Entry 5VOI (X-ray diffraction, 2.80 A resolution); this record covers chains C and D of the 8 polymer chains in the assembly.

Chain C:
Protein: DNA-directed RNA polymerase subunit beta
Organism: Thermus thermophilus (strain HB8 / ATCC 27634 / DSM 579)
Notes: EC 2.7.7.6
UniProtKB: Q8RQE9 (RPOB_THET8); residue numbers follow UniProt; this construct covers 1-1119
Amino-acid sequence (1119 residues; each row starts with the number of its first residue):
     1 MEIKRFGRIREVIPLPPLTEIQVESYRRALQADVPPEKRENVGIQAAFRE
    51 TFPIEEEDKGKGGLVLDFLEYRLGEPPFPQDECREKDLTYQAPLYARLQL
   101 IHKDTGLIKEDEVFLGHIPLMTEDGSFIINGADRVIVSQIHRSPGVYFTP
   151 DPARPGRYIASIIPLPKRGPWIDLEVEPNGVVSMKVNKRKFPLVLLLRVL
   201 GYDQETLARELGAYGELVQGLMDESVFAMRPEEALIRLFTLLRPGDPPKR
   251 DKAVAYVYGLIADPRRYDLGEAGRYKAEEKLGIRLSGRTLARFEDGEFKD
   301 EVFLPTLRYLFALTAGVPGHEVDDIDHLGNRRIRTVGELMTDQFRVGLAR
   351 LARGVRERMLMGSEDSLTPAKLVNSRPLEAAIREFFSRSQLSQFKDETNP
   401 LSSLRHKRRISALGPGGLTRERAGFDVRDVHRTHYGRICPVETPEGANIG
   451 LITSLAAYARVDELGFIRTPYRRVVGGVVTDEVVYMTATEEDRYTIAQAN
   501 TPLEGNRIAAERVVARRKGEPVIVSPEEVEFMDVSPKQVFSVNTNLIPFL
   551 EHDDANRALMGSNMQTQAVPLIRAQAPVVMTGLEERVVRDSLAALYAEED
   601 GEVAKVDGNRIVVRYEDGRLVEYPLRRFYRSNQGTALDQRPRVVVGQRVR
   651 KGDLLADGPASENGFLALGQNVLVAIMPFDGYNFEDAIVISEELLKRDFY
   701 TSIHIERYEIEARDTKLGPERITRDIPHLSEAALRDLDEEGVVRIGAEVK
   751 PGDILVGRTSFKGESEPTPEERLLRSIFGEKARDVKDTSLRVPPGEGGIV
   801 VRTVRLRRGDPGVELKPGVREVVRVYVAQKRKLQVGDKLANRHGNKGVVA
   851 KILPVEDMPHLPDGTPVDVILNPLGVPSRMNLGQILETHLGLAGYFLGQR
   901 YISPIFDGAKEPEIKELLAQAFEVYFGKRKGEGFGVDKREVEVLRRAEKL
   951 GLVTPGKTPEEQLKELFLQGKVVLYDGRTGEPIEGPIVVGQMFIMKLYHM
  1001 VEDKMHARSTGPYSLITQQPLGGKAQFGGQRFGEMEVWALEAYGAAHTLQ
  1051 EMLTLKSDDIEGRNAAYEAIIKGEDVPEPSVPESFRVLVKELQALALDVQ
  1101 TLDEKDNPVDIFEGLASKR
Disordered / not traced: 57-63, 1119
Reported in the primary citation:
  - binding site for PyrG promoter: Arg422

Chain D:
Protein: DNA-directed RNA polymerase subunit beta'
Organism: Thermus thermophilus (strain HB8 / ATCC 27634 / DSM 579)
Notes: EC 2.7.7.6
UniProtKB: Q8RQE8 (RPOC_THET8); numbering as in UniProt (aligned over 1-1524)
Amino-acid sequence (1524 residues; each row starts with the number of its first residue):
     1 MKKEVRKVRIALASPEKIRSWSYGEVEKPETINYRTLKPERDGLFDERIF
    51 GPIKDYECACGKYKRQRFEGKVCERCGVEVTKSIVRRYRMGHIELATPAA
   101 HIWFVKDVPSKIGTLLDLSATELEQVLYFSKYIVLDPKGAILNGVPVEKR
   151 QLLTDEEYRELRYGKQETYPLPPGVDALVKDGEEVVKGQELAPGVVSRLD
   201 GVALYRFPRRVRVEYVKKERAGLRLPLAAWVEKEAYKPGEILAELPEPYL
   251 FRAEEEGVVELKELEEGAFLVLRREDEPVATYFLPVGMTPLVVHGEIVEK
   301 GQPLAEAKGLLRMPRQVRAAQVEAEEEGETVYLTLFLEWTEPKDYRVQPH
   351 MNVVVPEGARVEAGDKIVAAIDPEEEVIAEAEGVVHLHEPASILVVKARV
   401 YPFEDDVEVSTGDRVAPGDVLADGGKVKSDVYGRVEVDLVRNVVRVVESY
   451 DIDARMGAEAIQQLLKELDLEALEKELLEEMKHPSRARRAKARKRLEVVR
   501 AFLDSGNRPEWMILEAVPVLPPDLRPMVQVDGGRFATSDLNDLYRRLINR
   551 NNRLKKLLAQGAPEIIIRNEKRMLQEAVDALLDNGRRGAPVTNPGSDRPL
   601 RSLTDILSGKQGRFRQNLLGKRVDYSGRSVIVVGPQLKLHQCGLPKRMAL
   651 ELFKPFLLKKMEEKGIAPNVKAARRMLERQRDIKDEVWDALEEVIHGKVV
   701 LLNRAPTLHRLGIQAFQPVLVEGQSIQLHPLVCEAFNADFDGDQMAVHVP
   751 LSSFAQAEARIQMLSAHNLLSPASGEPLAKPSRDIILGLYYITQVRKEKK
   801 GAGLEFATPEEALAAHERGEVALNAPIKVAGRETSVGRLKYVFANPDEAL
   851 LAVAHGIVDLQDVVTVRYMGKRLETSPGRILFARIVAEAVEDEKVAWELI
   901 QLDVPQEKNSLKDLVYQAFLRLGMEKTARLLDALKYYGFTFSTTSGITIG
   951 IDDAVIPEEKKQYLEEADRKLLQIEQAYEMGFLTDRERYDQILQLWTETT
  1001 EKVTQAVFKNFEENYPFNPLYVMAQSGARGNPQQIRQLCGLRGLMQKPSG
  1051 ETFEVPVRSSFREGLTVLEYFISSHGARKGGADTALRTADSGYLTRKLVD
  1101 VTHEIVVREADCGTTNYISVPLFQPDEVTRSLRLRKRADIEAGLYGRVLA
  1151 REVEVLGVRLEEGRYLSMDDVHLLIKAAEAGEIQEVPVRSPLTCQTRYGV
  1201 CQKCYGYDLSMARPVSIGEAVGIVAAQSIGEPGTQLTMRTFHTGGVAGAA
  1251 DITQGLPRVIELFEARRPKAKAVISEIDGVVRIEETEEKLSVFVESEGFS
  1301 KEYKLPKEARLLVKDGDYVEAGQPLTRGAIDPHQLLEAKGPEAVERYLVE
  1351 EIQKVYRAQGVKLHDKHIEIVVRQMMKYVEVTDPGDSRLLEGQVLEKWDV
  1401 EALNERLIAEGKTPVAWKPLLMGVTKSALSTKSWLSAASFQNTTHVLTEA
  1451 AIAGKKDELIGLKENVILGRLIPAGTGSDFVRFTQVVDQKTLKAIEEARK
  1501 EAVEAKERPAARRGVKREQPGKQA
Disordered / not traced: 1-2, 1239-1252, 1503-1524
Metal / ion sites: Zn2+ site 1: Cys58, Cys60, Cys73; Mg2+ site 1: Asp739, Asp741, Asp743; Mg2+ site 2 near Lys840 (its only coordinating residue here); Zn2+ site 2: Cys1112, Cys1194, Cys1201, Cys1204

Chain C / chain D interface:
Contacting residue pairs (398):
  Ala423(C) with Leu1086(D)
  Phe425(C) with Lys1079(D); Asp1083(D); Leu1086(D), hydrophobic
  Arg428(C) with Arg1078(D), hydrogen bond (backbone-side chain); Leu1086(D)
  Asp429(C) with Pro1048(D); Arg1078(D); Lys1079(D)
  Val430(C) with Pro1048(D); Ser1074(D); His1075(D), hydrogen bond (backbone-side chain); Arg1078(D)
  His431(C) with Phe1071(D)
  Arg432(C) with Phe1071(D)
  Tyr435(C) with Val1067(D); Phe1071(D), hydrophobic
  Cys439(C) with Arg1078(D)
  Pro440(C) with Ser1074(D); Arg1078(D), hydrogen bond (backbone-side chain)
  Thr443(C) with Arg1078(D)
  Gly446(C) with Ala1085(D)
  Ile449(C) with Arg1078(D); Gly1081(D); Ala1082(D), hydrophobic; Ala1085(D), hydrophobic
  Gly450(C) with Arg1078(D)
  Gln498(C) with Val1067(D); Leu1068(D)
  Arg516(C) with Leu1068(D)
  Glu520(C) with Lys1047(D), salt bridge
  Pro521(C) with Val1055(D), hydrophobic; Leu1068(D), hydrophobic
  Pro536(C) with Val1067(D), hydrophobic
  Val539(C) with Phe1071(D), hydrophobic
  Phe540(C) with Tyr1070(D), hydrophobic
  Leu550(C) with Tyr1070(D)
  Glu551(C) with Gly1064(D); Leu1065(D), hydrogen bond (backbone-backbone)
  His552(C) with Phe1061(D), hydrogen bond (side chain-backbone); Arg1062(D), hydrogen bond (side chain-backbone); Glu1063(D); Gly1064(D)
  Asp553(C) with Phe1061(D); Tyr1070(D), hydrogen bond (backbone-side chain)
  Asp554(C) with Arg1042(D), salt bridge; Phe1061(D); Tyr1070(D)
  Ala555(C) with Tyr1070(D)
  Asn556(C) with Ala1077(D)
  Ala558(C) with Tyr1070(D)
  Ile676(C) with Ile947(D); Thr948(D), hydrogen bond (backbone-side chain)
  Met677(C) with Thr943(D); Ile947(D)
  Pro678(C) with Asp784(D); Ser942(D); Thr943(D); Ile947(D)
  Phe679(C) with Thr943(D)
  Asp680(C) with Pro635(D); Phe939(D); Thr940(D); Thr943(D)
  Gly681(C) with Val633(D); Pro635(D); Phe939(D)
  Tyr682(C) with Val633(D); Pro635(D)
  Phe684(C) with Val633(D), hydrophobic; Pro730(D), hydrophobic; Phe740(D); Ser782(D); Arg783(D); Asp784(D); Phe939(D), hydrophobic
  Glu685(C) with Asp739(D); Phe740(D), hydrogen bond (backbone-backbone); Arg783(D), salt bridge; Arg1029(D), salt bridge
  Asp686(C) with Asp739(D); Phe740(D)
  Ala687(C) with Val633(D), hydrophobic; Phe740(D)
  Arg713(C) with Gln529(D); Gly532(D); Gly533(D)
  Lys716(C) with Arg35(D), hydrogen bond (side chain-backbone); Leu37(D)
  Glu748(C) with Arg681(D)
  Lys750(C) with Arg681(D)
  Pro751(C) with Gln680(D), hydrogen bond (backbone-backbone)
  Asp753(C) with Arg679(D), salt bridge; Arg681(D), salt bridge
  Glu764(C) with Lys54(D)
  Glu766(C) with Lys64(D)
  Pro767(C) with Arg65(D), hydrogen bond (backbone-side chain)
  Pro769(C) with Arg65(D)
  Gln834(C) with Gln724(D), hydrogen bond
  Val835(C) with Val632(D), hydrophobic; Ser725(D), hydrogen bond (backbone-side chain)
  Gly836(C) with Val630(D); Ser725(D), hydrogen bond (backbone-side chain)
  Lys838(C) with Asp741(D)
  Lys846(C) with Asp741(D)
  Gly847(C) with Phe740(D)
  Val848(C) with Val630(D), hydrophobic; Ile631(D); Val632(D), hydrophobic; Phe740(D), hydrogen bond (backbone-backbone); Gly742(D)
  Val849(C) with Val632(D)
  Ala850(C) with Val632(D), hydrophobic; Val633(D), hydrophobic
  Asn872(C) with Asp784(D), hydrogen bond
  Pro873(C) with Ile947(D); Ile949(D)
  Leu874(C) with Arg783(D); Asp784(D); Met1023(D), hydrophobic; Arg1029(D), hydrogen bond (backbone-side chain)
  Val876(C) with Ile949(D), hydrophobic
  Pro877(C) with Ile949(D); Leu1020(D), hydrophobic; Met1023(D), hydrophobic
  Ser878(C) with Arg1029(D), hydrogen bond; Gln1034(D)
  Arg879(C) with Arg1029(D)
  Met880(C) with Gln1037(D); Leu1038(D), hydrophobic; Phe1061(D), hydrophobic
  Leu882(C) with Leu1038(D), hydrophobic; Arg1062(D)
  Ile885(C) with Ile949(D); Gly950(D); Ile951(D)
  Leu886(C) with Ile951(D), hydrophobic
  His889(C) with Gly950(D); Ile951(D), hydrogen bond (side chain-backbone)
  Phe906(C) with Leu1065(D); Thr1066(D); Val1067(D); Tyr1070(D), hydrophobic
  Glu911(C) with Ile951(D); Arg1062(D), salt bridge
  Lys915(C) with Asp952(D), salt bridge
  Arg945(C) with Asp859(D), salt bridge
  Arg946(C) with Tyr791(D), hydrogen bond; Arg796(D); Asp859(D), salt bridge; Gln861(D), hydrogen bond
  Lys949(C) with Arg796(D); Glu798(D), salt bridge
  Leu950(C) with Tyr1015(D); Phe1017(D), hydrophobic
  Gln969(C) with Asp952(D)
  Lys971(C) with Thr948(D); Asp953(D), salt bridge
  Ile983(C) with Thr943(D); Thr944(D); Gly946(D)
  Glu984(C) with Tyr791(D), hydrogen bond; Thr944(D), hydrogen bond (backbone-backbone); Ser945(D)
  Gly985(C) with Gly946(D)
  Pro986(C) with Thr948(D)
  Val988(C) with Thr948(D), hydrogen bond (backbone-side chain); Ile949(D); Gly950(D)
  Val1001(C) with Ser629(D); Val630(D), hydrophobic; Ser725(D)
  Glu1002(C) with Gln724(D)
  Lys1004(C) with Arg628(D); Gln744(D)
  Met1005(C) with Arg628(D); Ser629(D); Met648(D), hydrophobic; Gln724(D)
  His1006(C) with Gly627(D); Arg628(D), hydrogen bond (backbone-backbone); Met648(D)
  Ala1007(C) with Ser626(D); Gly627(D); Met648(D); Glu651(D); Leu652(D), hydrophobic
  Arg1008(C) with Asp624(D), salt bridge; Tyr625(D), hydrogen bond (backbone-backbone); Ser626(D), hydrogen bond (backbone-backbone); Glu651(D)
  Ser1009(C) with Asp624(D); Tyr625(D), hydrogen bond (backbone-backbone); Glu651(D), hydrogen bond; Lys654(D)
  Thr1010(C) with Asp624(D)
  Tyr1013(C) with Asp624(D), hydrogen bond
  Leu1015(C) with Arg87(D), hydrogen bond (backbone-side chain); Val528(D), hydrophobic
  Ile1016(C) with Arg87(D), hydrogen bond (backbone-side chain); Leu524(D); Arg613(D)
  Thr1017(C) with Arg613(D); Asn617(D)
  Gln1018(C) with Arg87(D)
  Gln1019(C) with Asn617(D), hydrogen bond (side chain-backbone); Lys621(D)
  Pro1020(C) with Arg622(D); Val623(D); Asp624(D)
  Leu1021(C) with Arg622(D)
  Gly1022(C) with Arg622(D)
  Phe1027(C) with Glu651(D)
  Gly1029(C) with Arg622(D), hydrogen bond (backbone-side chain); Val623(D); Ser626(D)
  Gln1030(C) with Arg622(D); Val623(D), hydrogen bond (backbone-backbone); Ser626(D), hydrogen bond (backbone-side chain); Gly627(D); Arg628(D), hydrogen bond; His748(D)
  Arg1031(C) with Arg615(D), hydrogen bond (side chain-backbone); Gln616(D), hydrogen bond (side chain-backbone); Gly620(D); Lys621(D); Arg622(D)
  Phe1032(C) with Gly620(D); Lys621(D), hydrogen bond (backbone-backbone); Ile713(D), hydrophobic; His748(D)
  Glu1034(C) with Arg615(D), salt bridge; Leu619(D); Arg1096(D), salt bridge
  Met1035(C) with Thr707(D)
  Glu1036(C) with Asn703(D); Thr707(D), hydrogen bond; Ile713(D)
  Val1037(C) with Leu619(D)
  Trp1038(C) with Arg1096(D); Val1099(D); Ile1223(D); Gln1227(D)
  Ala1039(C) with Thr707(D); Ile713(D), hydrophobic; Gln1227(D)
  Leu1040(C) with Met763(D), hydrophobic
  Glu1041(C) with Ala1220(D); Ile1223(D); Leu1462(D); Val1466(D); Ile1472(D)
  Ala1042(C) with Arg710(D), hydrogen bond (backbone-side chain); Ile1223(D), hydrophobic; Val1224(D), hydrophobic; Gln1227(D)
  Tyr1043(C) with Arg710(D), hydrogen bond (side chain-backbone); Leu711(D); Ile713(D), hydrogen bond (side chain-backbone); Gln714(D); Gln762(D), hydrogen bond (backbone-side chain); Met763(D), hydrophobic; Asn768(D)
  Gly1044(C) with Gln762(D), hydrogen bond (backbone-side chain); Gly1475(D); Thr1476(D), hydrogen bond (backbone-backbone)
  Ala1045(C) with Glu758(D); Gln762(D); Met763(D), hydrophobic
  Ala1046(C) with Glu758(D), hydrogen bond (backbone-side chain); Leu1471(D); Ile1472(D), hydrophobic; Ala1474(D); Thr1476(D), hydrogen bond (backbone-side chain); Gly1477(D)
  His1047(C) with Phe754(D); Glu758(D), salt bridge; Leu1471(D); Thr1476(D)
  Thr1048(C) with Leu701(D); Ala755(D), hydrogen bond (side chain-backbone); Glu758(D), hydrogen bond
  Leu1049(C) with Ile1472(D), hydrophobic
  Gln1050(C) with Gly1469(D), hydrogen bond (side chain-backbone); Arg1470(D); Leu1471(D)
  Glu1051(C) with Pro750(D); Leu751(D), hydrogen bond (side chain-backbone); Ser752(D), hydrogen bond (side chain-backbone); Ala755(D)
  Met1052(C) with Lys621(D); Val623(D)
  Leu1053(C) with Lys621(D); Val1466(D)
  Thr1054(C) with Gly1469(D)
  Lys1056(C) with Arg622(D); Val623(D); Asp624(D), hydrogen bond (backbone-backbone); Tyr625(D); Val749(D), hydrogen bond (side chain-backbone); Pro750(D)
  Ser1057(C) with Lys621(D); Arg622(D), hydrogen bond (side chain-backbone)
  Asp1058(C) with Lys621(D)
  Tyr1067(C) with Tyr625(D); Pro655(D), hydrophobic; Leu658(D); Arg674(D), hydrogen bond
  Ile1070(C) with Pro655(D), hydrophobic; Phe656(D); Lys659(D)
  Ile1071(C) with Pro655(D), hydrophobic; Lys659(D); Val670(D)
  Asp1075(C) with Ser752(D); Ser753(D), hydrogen bond
  Val1076(C) with Ser752(D)
  Pro1082(C) with Leu1468(D); Gly1469(D)
  Glu1083(C) with Arg87(D), salt bridge; Tyr88(D), hydrogen bond
  Ser1084(C) with Leu618(D)
  Phe1085(C) with Leu618(D); Leu1468(D), hydrophobic
  Arg1086(C) with Tyr88(D)
  Val1087(C) with Arg87(D); Leu524(D), hydrophobic; Arg613(D)
  Leu1088(C) with Leu607(D), hydrophobic; Phe614(D), hydrophobic; Leu618(D), hydrophobic
  Lys1090(C) with Arg87(D); Tyr88(D), hydrogen bond (side chain-backbone); Met90(D); Leu520(D); Leu524(D)
  Glu1091(C) with Leu520(D); Ile606(D); Arg613(D), salt bridge
  Leu1092(C) with Leu607(D), hydrophobic; Leu1447(D), hydrophobic
  Gln1093(C) with Trp21(D); Met90(D); Pro518(D)
  Ala1094(C) with Met90(D); Pro518(D), hydrophobic; Leu520(D), hydrophobic; Leu582(D); Leu603(D)
  Leu1095(C) with His101(D), hydrogen bond (backbone-side chain); Trp103(D), hydrophobic; Leu603(D), hydrophobic; Leu607(D), hydrophobic
  Ala1096(C) with Ala13(D), hydrogen bond (backbone-backbone); His101(D); Leu514(D), hydrophobic
  Leu1097(C) with Ala11(D); Trp21(D); Trp103(D), hydrophobic; Ala1451(D), hydrophobic
  Asp1098(C) with Arg9(D); Ile10(D); Ala11(D), hydrogen bond (backbone-backbone); Lys17(D); Trp21(D)
  Val1099(C) with Val8(D), hydrophobic; Arg9(D); Ile10(D), hydrophobic
  Gln1100(C) with Lys7(D); Val8(D); Arg9(D), hydrogen bond (backbone-backbone)
  Thr1101(C) with Val5(D); Lys7(D)
  Leu1102(C) with Val5(D); Arg6(D), hydrogen bond (backbone-backbone); Lys7(D), hydrogen bond (backbone-backbone); Arg9(D)
  Asp1103(C) with Glu4(D); Lys7(D)
  Glu1104(C) with Lys3(D), salt bridge; Glu4(D); Arg6(D); Lys7(D)
  Asp1106(C) with Lys7(D), salt bridge; Lys1456(D), salt bridge
  Val1109(C) with Val5(D), hydrophobic
  Phe1112(C) with Tyr88(D), hydrophobic
  Leu1115(C) with Tyr23(D); Ile84(D), hydrophobic; Val85(D), hydrophobic; Arg89(D), hydrogen bond (backbone-side chain)
  Ala1116(C) with Tyr23(D); Tyr88(D), hydrophobic
  Ser1117(C) with Tyr23(D), hydrogen bond (backbone-side chain)
  Lys1118(C) with Arg19(D); Ser20(D), hydrogen bond (side chain-backbone); Ser22(D), hydrogen bond (side chain-backbone); Tyr23(D)
Interface residues without a listed pair, chain C (186 interface residues in all): Gly424, His434, Val441, Ala447, Val514, Ala515, Ala732, Ala733, Gly752, Thr768, Arg772, Gly951, Leu968, Arg978, Ile987, Gly1011, Gly1033, Leu1055, Lys1072, Gly1073
Interface residues without a listed pair, chain D (204 interface residues in all): Leu12, Ile18, Thr36, Glu57, Lys82, Phe104, Pro521, Asp523, Pro526, Asp531, Tyr544, Thr604, Gln636, Pro645, Arg647, Glu678, Leu708, His709, Cys733, Ala746, Leu787, Ala1028, Phe1053, Thr1095, Met1238, Trp1434, Ile1467

In short:
The interface between chain C and chain D involves 186 residues on one side and 204 on the other, with 72
hydrogen bonds and 21 salt bridges. Polar contacts include Glu520(C)-Lys1047(D), Asp554(C)-Arg1042(D) and
Glu685(C)-Arg783(D). Cys58(D), Cys60(D) and Cys73(D) form the Zn2+ site 1. From the paper: a binding site for
PyrG promoter at Arg422(C).
Here chain C is DNA-directed RNA polymerase subunit beta and chain D is DNA-directed RNA polymerase subunit
beta', both from Thermus thermophilus (strain HB8 / ATCC 27634 / DSM 579). Entry 5VOI (X-ray crystal structure
of bacterial RNA polymerase and pyrG promoter complex) was determined by X-ray diffraction together with 5VO8
from the same study.
